PDB entry 5HLZ | X-ray diffraction, 2.85 A resolution | chains A and B of the 4 polymer chains in the assembly

== Chain A ==
Molecule: Inhibin beta A chain
Source organism: Homo sapiens
Notes: fragment: Pro domain
UniProt: P08476 (INHBA_HUMAN); numbering as in UniProt; present here: 30-258, 283-305
Sequence (270 residues; each row starts with the number of its first residue; note: 24 numbers in that range are skipped by the numbering (no residue carries them; nothing is unmodelled there); a row labelled like 310A-310C holds insertion residues (310A, then the next letters in order)):
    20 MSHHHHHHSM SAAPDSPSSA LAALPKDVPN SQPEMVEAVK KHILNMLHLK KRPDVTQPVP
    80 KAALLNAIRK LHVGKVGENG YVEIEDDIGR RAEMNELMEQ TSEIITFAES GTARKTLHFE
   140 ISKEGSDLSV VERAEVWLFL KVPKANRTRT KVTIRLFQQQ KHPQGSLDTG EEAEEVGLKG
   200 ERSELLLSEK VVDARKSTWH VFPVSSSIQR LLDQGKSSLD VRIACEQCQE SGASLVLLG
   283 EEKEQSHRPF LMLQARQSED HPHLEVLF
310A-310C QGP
Disordered / not traced: 20-50, 181-201, 300-310, 310A-310C
Differences from the reference sequence: expression tag (20-29); engineered mutation Ser35 (Cys in P08476), Ser38 (Cys in P08476); cloning artifact (306-310, 310A-310C)
Swiss-Prot annotation at these positions:
  - glycosylation: Asn165 (N-linked (GlcNAc...) asparagine)
Disulfides: Cys244-Cys247

== Chain B ==
Molecule: Inhibin beta A chain
Source organism: Homo sapiens
Notes: fragment: Mature domain
UniProt: P08476 (INHBA_HUMAN); numbering as in UniProt (aligned over 311-426)
Sequence (116 residues; each row starts with the number of its first residue):
   311 GLECDGKVNI CCKKQFFVSF KDIGWNDWII APSGYHANYC EGECPSHIAG TSGSSLSFHS
   371 TVINHYRMRG HSPFANLKSC CVPTKLRPMS MLYYDDGQNI IKKDIQNMIV EECGCS
Disordered / not traced: 357-386
Disulfides: Cys314-Cys322, Cys321-Cys391, Cys350-Cys423, Cys354-Cys425

== Interface between chain A and chain B ==
Contacting residue pairs - 48 pairs, chain A then chain B:
  Val55(A) with Ile333(B), hydrophobic
  Val58(A) with Ala347(B), hydrophobic
  Lys59(A) with Ile333(B); Trp335(B)
  His61(A) with Tyr345(B), hydrogen bond
  Ile62(A) with Phe330(B), hydrophobic; Trp335(B), hydrophobic
  Leu63(A) with Trp335(B), hydrophobic
  Met65(A) with Ile415(B), hydrophobic; Gln416(B); Asn417(B); Met418(B), hydrophobic
  Leu66(A) with Tyr403(B), hydrophobic; Lys413(B), hydrogen bond (backbone-side chain)
  Arg71(A) with Gly334(B), hydrogen bond (side chain-backbone); Trp335(B); Asp337(B), salt bridge; Trp338(B)
  Pro72(A) with Trp338(B), hydrophobic; Tyr404(B)
  Thr75(A) with Gly407(B)
  Pro77(A) with Tyr404(B); Gly407(B)
  Val78(A) with Tyr404(B); Gly407(B)
  Leu83(A) with Ile340(B), hydrophobic; Tyr404(B); Ile410(B), hydrophobic
  Val101(A) with Ile340(B); Ala341(B)
  Ile103(A) with Ala341(B), hydrophobic; Ser400(B); Met401(B); Leu402(B)
  Glu104(A) with Lys412(B)
  Asp105(A) with Lys412(B), hydrogen bond (backbone-side chain)
  Asp106(A) with Ser400(B), hydrogen bond
  Ile107(A) with Pro398(B), hydrophobic; Met399(B); Ser400(B); Asp414(B)
  Gly108(A) with Arg397(B); Pro398(B)
  Ala111(A) with Arg397(B); Pro398(B)
  Glu112(A) with Arg397(B), salt bridge
  Glu115(A) with Lys395(B), salt bridge; Glu421(B)
Also at the interface, not in a pair above, chain A (28 interface residues in all): Leu68, Val74, Gln76, Val92
Also at the interface, not in a pair above, chain B (32 interface residues in all): Val328, Asp405, Gln408
Interface features reported in the paper:
  - interface residues, chain A: Arg71(A), Leu83(A), Val92(A), Ile103(A), Ile107(A)

== In short ==
Chain A and chain B form an interface of 28 and 32 residues respectively; the contacts include 5 hydrogen
bonds and 3 salt bridges. Polar contacts include Arg71(A)-Asp337(B), Glu112(A)-Arg397(B) and
Glu115(A)-Lys395(B). The paper reports interface residues Arg71(A), Leu83(A) and Val92(A) among others.
Chain A is Inhibin beta A chain and chain B is Inhibin beta A chain, both from Homo sapiens; the structure,
Structure of Pro-Activin A Complex at 2.85 A resolution, was determined by X-ray diffraction, deposited
together with 5HLY.
